3IAZ - chain A; structure by X-ray diffraction, 2.00 A resolution.

== Chain A ==
Molecule: Lactotransferrin
Source organism: Bos taurus
Notes: EC 3.4.21.-
UniProtKB: P24627 (TRFL_BOVIN); residues 342-686 here correspond to UniProt positions 361-705 (UniProt number = residue number + 19)
Amino-acid sequence (345 residues; row label = number of the first residue in the row):
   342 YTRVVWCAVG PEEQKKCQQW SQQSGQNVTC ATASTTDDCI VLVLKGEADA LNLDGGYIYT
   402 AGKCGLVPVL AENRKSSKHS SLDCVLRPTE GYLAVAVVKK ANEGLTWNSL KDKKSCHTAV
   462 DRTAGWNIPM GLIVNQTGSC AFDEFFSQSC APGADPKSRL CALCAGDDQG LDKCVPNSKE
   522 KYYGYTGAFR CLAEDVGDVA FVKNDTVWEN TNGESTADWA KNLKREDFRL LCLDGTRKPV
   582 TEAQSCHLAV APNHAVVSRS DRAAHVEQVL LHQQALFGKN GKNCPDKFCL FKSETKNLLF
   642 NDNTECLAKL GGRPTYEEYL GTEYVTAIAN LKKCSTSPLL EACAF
Not modelled in the structure: 677-680
Disulfide bonds: Cys348-Cys380, Cys358-Cys371, Cys405-Cys684, Cys425-Cys647, Cys457-Cys532, Cys481-Cys675, Cys491-Cys505, Cys502-Cys515, Cys573-Cys587, Cys625-Cys630
Covalent attachments: N-acetylglucosamine (NAG) linked to Asn368, Asn545; glycan linked to Asn476
Metal / ion sites: Fe ion: Asp395, Tyr433, Tyr526, His595 (together with carbonate ion); Zn2+ site 1 near His588 (its only coordinating residue here); Zn2+ site 2 near Glu659 (its only coordinating residue here)
Small-molecule neighbours:
  - 2-(acetyloxy)benzoic acid (AIN): Glu659, Gly662, Thr663
  - carbonate ion (CO3): Asp395, Tyr433, Thr459, Arg463, Thr464, Ala465, Gly466, Tyr526, His595

== Overview ==
Ligands of chain A: 2-(acetyloxy)benzoic acid and carbonate ion. Covalently linked N-acetylglucosamine: at
Asn368 and Asn545. Asp395, Tyr433, Tyr526 and His595 form the Fe ion site.
Chain A is Lactotransferrin (Bos taurus); the structure, Structural basis of the prevention of NSAID-induced
damage of the gastrointestinal tract by C-terminal half (C-lobe) ..., was determined by X-ray diffraction
together with 3IB0, 3IB1 and 3IB2 from the same study.
